PDB entry 7EDJ | electron microscopy, 3.30 A resolution | chains C and K of the 6 polymer chains in the assembly

Chain C:
Name: Spike glycoprotein
Organism: Severe acute respiratory syndrome coronavirus 2
UniProt: P0DTC2 (SPIKE_SARS2); aligned to UniProt positions 16-1205 over residues 16-1205 (the alignment contains insertions or deletions, so no single offset holds)
Sequence (1286 residues; numbered -5 to 1280; the number before each row is that of its first residue; numbers below 1 keep their minus sign (Met-5 is residue -5)):
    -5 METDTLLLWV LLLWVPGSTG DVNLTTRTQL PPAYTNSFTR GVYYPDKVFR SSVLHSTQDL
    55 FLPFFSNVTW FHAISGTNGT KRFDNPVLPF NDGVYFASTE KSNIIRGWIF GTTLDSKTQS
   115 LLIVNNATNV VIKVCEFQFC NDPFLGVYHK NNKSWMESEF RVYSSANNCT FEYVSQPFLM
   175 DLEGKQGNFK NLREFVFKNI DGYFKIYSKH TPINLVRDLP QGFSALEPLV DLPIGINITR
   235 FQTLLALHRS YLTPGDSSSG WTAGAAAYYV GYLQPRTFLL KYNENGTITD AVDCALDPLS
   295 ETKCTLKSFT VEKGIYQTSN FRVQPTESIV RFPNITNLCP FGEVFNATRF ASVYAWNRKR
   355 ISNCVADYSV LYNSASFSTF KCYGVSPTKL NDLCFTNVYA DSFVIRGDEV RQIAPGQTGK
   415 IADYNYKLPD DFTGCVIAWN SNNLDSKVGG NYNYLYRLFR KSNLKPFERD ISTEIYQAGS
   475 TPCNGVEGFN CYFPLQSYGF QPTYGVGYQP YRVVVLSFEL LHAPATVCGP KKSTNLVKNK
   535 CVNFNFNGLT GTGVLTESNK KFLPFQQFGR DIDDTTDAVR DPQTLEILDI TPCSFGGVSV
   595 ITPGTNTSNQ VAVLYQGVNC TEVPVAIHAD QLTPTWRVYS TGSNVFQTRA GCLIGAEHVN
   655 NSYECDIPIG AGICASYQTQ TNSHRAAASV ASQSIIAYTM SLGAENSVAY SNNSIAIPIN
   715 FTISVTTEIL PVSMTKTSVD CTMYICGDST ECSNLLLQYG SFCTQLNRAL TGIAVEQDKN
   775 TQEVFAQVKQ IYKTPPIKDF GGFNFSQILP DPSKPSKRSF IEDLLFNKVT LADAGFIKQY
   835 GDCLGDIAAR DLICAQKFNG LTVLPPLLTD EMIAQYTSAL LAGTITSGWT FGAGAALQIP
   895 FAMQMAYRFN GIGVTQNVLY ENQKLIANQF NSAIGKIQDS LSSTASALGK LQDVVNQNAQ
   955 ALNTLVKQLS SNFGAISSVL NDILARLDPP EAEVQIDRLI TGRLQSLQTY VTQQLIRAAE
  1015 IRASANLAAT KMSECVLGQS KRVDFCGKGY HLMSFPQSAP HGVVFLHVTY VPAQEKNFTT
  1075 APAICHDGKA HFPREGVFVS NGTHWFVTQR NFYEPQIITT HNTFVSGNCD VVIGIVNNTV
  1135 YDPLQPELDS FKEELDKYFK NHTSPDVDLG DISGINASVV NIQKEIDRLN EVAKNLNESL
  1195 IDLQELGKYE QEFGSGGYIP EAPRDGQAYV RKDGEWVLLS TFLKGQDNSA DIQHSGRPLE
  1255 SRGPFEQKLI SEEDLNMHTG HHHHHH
Not modelled in the structure: -5 to 26, 67-78, 140-151, 174-183, 209-213, 240-259, 619-637, 673-687, 826-841, 1144-1280
Differences from the reference sequence: initiating methionine (-5); expression tag (-4 to 15, 1206-1280); conflict Tyr498 (Asn501 in P0DTC2), Asp567 (Ala570 in P0DTC2), Gly611 (Asp614 in P0DTC2), His678 (Pro681 in P0DTC2), Ala680 (Arg683 in P0DTC2), Ala682 (Arg685 in P0DTC2), Ile713 (Thr716 in P0DTC2), Ala979 (Ser982 in P0DTC2), Pro983 (Lys986 in P0DTC2), Pro984 (Val987 in P0DTC2), His1115 (Asp1118 in P0DTC2)
Curated features (UniProtKB/Swiss-Prot):
  - glycosylation (N-linked (GlcNAc...) asparagine): Asn17 (complex), Asn61 (hybrid), Asn331 (complex), Asn603 (hybrid)
Disulfide bonds: Cys129-Cys163, Cys288-Cys298, Cys333-Cys358, Cys376-Cys429, Cys388-Cys522, Cys477-Cys485, Cys535-Cys587, Cys614-Cys646, Cys659-Cys668, Cys735-Cys757, Cys740-Cys746, Cys1029-Cys1040, Cys1079-Cys1123
Covalent attachments: N-acetylglucosamine (NAG) linked to Asn61, Asn120, Asn162, Asn231, Asn279, Asn328, Asn340, Asn600, Asn613, Asn654, Asn706, Asn714, Asn798, Asn1071, Asn1095, Asn1131

Chain K:
Name: Angiotensin-converting enzyme 2 (ACE2) ectodomain
Organism: Homo sapiens
Sequence (861 residues; row label = number of the first residue in the row):
     1 MSSSSWLLLS LVAVTAAQST IEEQAKTFLD KFNHEAEDLF YQSSLASWNY NTNITEENVQ
    61 NMNNAGDKWS AFLKEQSTLA QMYPLQEIQN LTVKLQLQAL QQNGSSVLSE DKSKRLNTIL
   121 NTMSTIYSTG KVCNPDNPQE CLLLEPGLNE IMANSLDYNE RLWAWESWRS EVGKQLRPLY
   181 EEYVVLKNEM ARANHYEDYG DYWRGDYEVN GVDGYDYSRG QLIEDVEHTF EEIKPLYEHL
   241 HAYVRAKLMN AYPSYISPIG CLPAHLLGDM WGRFWTNLYS LTVPFGQKPN IDVTDAMVDQ
   301 AWDAQRIFKE AEKFFVSVGL PNMTQGFWEN SMLTDPGNVQ KAVCHPTAWD LGKGDFRILM
   361 CTKVTMDDFL TAHHEMGHIQ YDMAYAAQPF LLRNGANEGF HEAVGEIMSL SAATPKHLKS
   421 IGLLSPDFQE DNETEINFLL KQALTIVGTL PFTYMLEKWR WMVFKGEIPK DQWMKKWWEM
   481 KREIVGVVEP VPHDETYCDP ASLFHVSNDY SFIRYYTRTL YQFQFQEALC QAAKHEGPLH
   541 KCDISNSTEA GQKLFNMLRL GKSEPWTLAL ENVVGAKNMN VRPLLNYFEP LFTWLKDQNK
   601 NSFVGWSTDW SPYADGSGGS GSGGSKGEEL FTGVVPILVE LDGDVNGHKF SVRGEGEGDA
   661 TNGKLTLKFI CTTGKLPVPW PTLVTTLTYG VQCFSRYPDH MKRHDFFKSA MPEGYVQERT
   721 ISFKDDGTYK TRAEVKFEGD TLVNRIELKG IDFKEDGNIL GHKLEYNFNS HNVYITADKQ
   781 KNGIKANFKI RHNVEDGSVQ LADHYQQNTP IGDGPVLLPD NHYLSTQSVL SKDPNEKRDH
   841 MVLLEFVTAA GITHGMDELY K
Not modelled in the structure: 1-18, 615-861
Disulfide bonds: Cys133-Cys141, Cys344-Cys361, Cys530-Cys542

How chain C and chain K interact:
Pairs across the interface - 24 pairs, chain C then chain K:
  Lys414(C) - His34(K)
  Tyr450(C) - His34(K)  hydrogen bond
  Leu452(C) - His34(K)
  Phe453(C) - Thr27(K)
  Phe453(C) - Asp30(K)
  Ala472(C) - Gln24(K)
  Gly473(C) - Ser19(K)
  Ser474(C) - Ser19(K)
  Phe483(C) - Met82(K)  hydrophobic
  Asn484(C) - Gln24(K)  hydrogen bond
  Tyr486(C) - Thr27(K)
  Tyr486(C) - Phe28(K)
  Tyr486(C) - Lys31(K)
  Phe487(C) - Lys31(K)
  Gln490(C) - Lys31(K)
  Gln490(C) - His34(K)  hydrogen bond
  Gln495(C) - Tyr41(K)
  Thr497(C) - Tyr41(K)  hydrogen bond (backbone-side chain)
  Thr497(C) - Asn330(K)
  Thr497(C) - Asp355(K)
  Thr497(C) - Arg357(K)
  Tyr498(C) - Tyr41(K)  hydrophobic
  Tyr498(C) - Lys353(K)
  Tyr502(C) - Lys353(K)
Other interface residues (no listed pair), chain C (18 interface residues in all): Tyr446, Gly499
Other interface residues (no listed pair), chain K (18 interface residues in all): Glu35, Gln42, Leu45, Gly354, Arg393

In short:
Chain C and chain K each contribute 18 residues to their interface, with 4 hydrogen bonds. Polar pairs include
Tyr450(C)-His34(K), Asn484(C)-Gln24(K) and Gln490(C)-His34(K). Covalently linked N-acetylglucosamine: at
Asn61(C), Asn120(C), Asn162(C), Asn231(C), Asn279(C) and Asn328(C) and 10 more.
Here chain C is Spike glycoprotein (Severe acute respiratory syndrome coronavirus 2) and chain K is
Angiotensin-converting enzyme 2 (ACE2) ectodomain (Homo sapiens). Entry 7EDJ (Cryo-EM structure of SARS-CoV-2
S-UK variant (B.1.1.7) in complex with Angiotensin-converting enzyme 2 (ACE2) ectodomain) was determined by
electron microscopy (same publication as 7EDF, 7EDG, 7EDH, 7EDI and 7EH5).
